Entry 4A2I (electron microscopy, 16.50 A resolution (very low resolution: no residue pairs are listed; an interface is given only as per-side residue counts)); this record covers chains A and H of the 22 polymer chains in the assembly.

[Chain A]
Molecule: 16S ribosomal RNA
Organism: Escherichia coli
Sequence (1530 nucleotides; each row starts with the number of its first residue):
     5 UGAAGAGUUUGAUCAUGGCUCAGAUUGAACGCUGGCGGCAGGCCUAACAC
    55 AUGCAAGUCGAACGGUAACAGGAAGAAGCUUGCUUCUUUGCUGACGAGUG
   105 GCGGACGGGUGAGUAAUGUCUGGGAAACUGCCUGAUGGAGGGGGAUAACU
   155 ACUGGAAACGGUAGCUAAUACCGCAUAACGUCGCAAGACCAAAGAGGGGG
   205 ACCUUCGGGCCUCUUGCCAUCGGAUGUGCCCAGAUGGGAUUAGCUAGUAG
   255 GUGGGGUAACGGCUCACCUAGGCGACGAUCCCUAGCUGGUCUGAGAGGAU
   305 GACCAGCCACACUGGAACUGAGACACGGUCCAGACUCCUACGGGAGGCAG
   355 CAGUGGGGAAUAUUGCACAAUGGGCGCAAGCCUGAUGCAGCCAUGCCGCG
   405 UGUAUGAAGAAGGCCUUCGGGUUGUAAAGUACUUUCAGCGGGGAGGAAGG
   455 GAGUAAAGUUAAUACCUUUGCUCAUUGACGUUACCCGCAGAAGAAGCACC
   505 GGCUAACUCCGUGCCAGCAGCCGCGGUAAUACGGAGGGUGCAAGCGUUAA
   555 UCGGAAUUACUGGGCGUAAAGCGCACGCAGGCGGUUUGUUAAGUCAGAUG
   605 UGAAAUCCCCGGGCUCAACCUGGGAACUGCAUCUGAUACUGGCAAGCUUG
   655 AGUCUCGUAGAGGGGGGUAGAAUUCCAGGUGUAGCGGUGAAAUGCGUAGA
   705 GAUCUGGAGGAAUACCGGUGGCGAAGGCGGCCCCCUGGACGAAGACUGAC
   755 GCUCAGGUGCGAAAGCGUGGGGAGCAAACAGGAUUAGAUACCCUGGUAGU
   805 CCACGCCGUAAACGAUGUCGACUUGGAGGUUGUGCCCUUGAGGCGUGGCU
   855 UCCGGAGCUAACGCGUUAAGUCGACCGCCUGGGGAGUACGGCCGCAAGGU
   905 UAAAACUCAAAUGAAUUGACGGGGGCCCGCACAAGCGGUGGAGCAUGUGG
   955 UUUAAUUCGAUGCAACGCGAAGAACCUUACCUGGUCUUGACAUCCACGGA
  1005 AGUUUUCAGAGAUGAGAAUGUGCCUUCGGGAACCGUGAGACAGGUGCUGC
  1055 AUGGCUGUCGUCAGCUCGUGUUGUGAAAUGUUGGGUUAAGUCCCGCAACG
  1105 AGCGCAACCCUUAUCCUUUGUUGCCAGCGGUCCGGCCGGGAACUCAAAGG
  1155 AGACUGCCAGUGAUAAACUGGAGGAAGGUGGGGAUGACGUCAAGUCAUCA
  1205 UGGCCCUUACGACCAGGGCUACACACGUGCUACAAUGGCGCAUACAAAGA
  1255 GAAGCGACCUCGCGAGAGCAAGCGGACCUCAUAAAGUGCGUCGUAGUCCG
  1305 GAUUGGAGUCUGCAACUCGACUCCAUGAAGUCGGAAUCGCUAGUAAUCGU
  1355 GGAUCAGAAUGCCACGGUGAAUACGUUCCCGGGCCUUGUACACACCGCCC
  1405 GUCACACCAUGGGAGUGGGUUGCAAAAGAAGUAGGUAGCUUAACCUUCGG
  1455 GAGGGCGCUUACCACUUUGUGAUUCAUGACUGGGGUGAAGUCGUAACAAG
  1505 GUAACCGUAGGGGAACCUGCGGUUGGAUCA

[Chain H]
Molecule: 30S ribosomal protein S8
Organism: Escherichia coli
UniProtKB: P0A7W7 (RS8_ECOLI); residue numbers follow UniProt; this construct covers 1-129
Chain sequence (129 residues; each row starts with the number of its first residue):
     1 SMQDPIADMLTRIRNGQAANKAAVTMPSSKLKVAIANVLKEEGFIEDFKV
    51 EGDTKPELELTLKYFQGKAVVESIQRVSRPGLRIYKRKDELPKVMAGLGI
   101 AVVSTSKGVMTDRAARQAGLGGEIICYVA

[Chain A / chain H interface]
At this resolution (16 A) residue pairs are not listed: 35 residues of chain A and 38 of chain H lie at the interface.

[Overview]
35 residues of chain A face 38 of chain H across their interface.
Here chain A is 16S ribosomal RNA and chain H is 30S ribosomal protein S8, both from Escherichia coli. Entry
4A2I (Cryo-electron Microscopy Structure of the 30S Subunit in Complex with the YjeQ Biogenesis Factor) was
determined by electron microscopy.
